PDB entry 5J2N | X-ray diffraction, 2.90 A resolution | chains A and P of the 4 polymer chains in the assembly

# Chain A
Molecule: reverse transcriptase, p66 domain
From: Human immunodeficiency virus type 1 group M subtype B (isolate HXB2)
Notes: EC 2.7.7.-
UniProt: P04585 (POL_HV1H2); residues 1-560 here correspond to UniProt positions 588-1147 (UniProt number = residue number + 587)
Chain sequence (560 residues; each row starts with the number of its first residue):
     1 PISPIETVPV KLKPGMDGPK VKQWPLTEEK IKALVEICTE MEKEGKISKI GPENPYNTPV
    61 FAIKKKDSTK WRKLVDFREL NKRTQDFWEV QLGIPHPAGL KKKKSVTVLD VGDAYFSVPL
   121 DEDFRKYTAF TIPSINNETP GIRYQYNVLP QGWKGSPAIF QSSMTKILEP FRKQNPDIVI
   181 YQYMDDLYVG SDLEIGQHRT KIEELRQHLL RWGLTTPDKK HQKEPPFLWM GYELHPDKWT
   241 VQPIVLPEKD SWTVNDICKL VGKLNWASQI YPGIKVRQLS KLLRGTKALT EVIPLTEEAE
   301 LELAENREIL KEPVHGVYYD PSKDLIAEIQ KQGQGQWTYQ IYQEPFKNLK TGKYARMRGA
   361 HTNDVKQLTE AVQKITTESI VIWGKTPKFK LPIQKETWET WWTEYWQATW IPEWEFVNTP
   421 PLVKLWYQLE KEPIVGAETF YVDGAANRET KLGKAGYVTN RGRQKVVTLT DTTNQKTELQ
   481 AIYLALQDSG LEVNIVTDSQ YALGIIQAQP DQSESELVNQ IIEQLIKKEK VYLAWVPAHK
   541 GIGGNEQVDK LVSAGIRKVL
Not modelled in the structure: 559-560
Differences from the reference sequence: engineered mutation Cys258 (Gln845 in P04585), Ser280 (Cys867 in P04585)
Metal / ion sites: Mg2+: Asp443, Glu478, Asp498
UniProt features mapped onto this chain:
  - region: Phe227 to His235 (RT 'primer grip')
  - motif: Trp398 to Trp414 (Tryptophan repeat motif)
  - binding site (Mg(2+)): Asp110, Asp185, Asp186, Asp443, Glu478, Asp498, Asp549
  - site: Trp401 (Essential for RT p66/p51 heterodimerization), Trp414 (Essential for RT p66/p51 heterodimerization), Phe440, Tyr441 (Cleavage), Leu560 (Cleavage)
From the paper describing this entry:
  - binding site for the 22-nt DNA strand (chain P): Tyr183

# Chain P
Molecule: 22-nt DNA strand
Sequence (22 nucleotides; numbered 802 to 823; the number before each row is that of its first residue):
   802 ACAGTCCCTG TTCGGXCGCC XT
Not modelled in the structure: 802-804
Modified residues: MRG (N2-(3-mercaptopropyl)-2'-deoxyguanosine-5'-monophosphate) at position 817; 6FM (2'-deoxy-4'-ethynyl-2-fluoroadenosine 5'-(dihydrogen phosphate)) at position 822

# How chain A and chain P interact
Contacting residue pairs - 42 pairs, chain A then chain P:
  Arg72(A) with DT823(P), salt bridge to the phosphate
  Ala114(A) with DT823(P), phosphate contact
  Tyr115(A) with DT823(P), hydrogen bond to the phosphate
  Gln151(A) with DT823(P), sugar contact
  Tyr183(A) with DC821(P), hydrogen bond to the base; 6FM_822(P)
  Met184(A) with 6FM_822(P); DT823(P), sugar contact
  Asp185(A) with 6FM_822(P); DT823(P), phosphate contact
  Asp186(A) with 6FM_822(P)
  Met230(A) with DC821(P), sugar contact; 6FM_822(P)
  Gly231(A) with DC821(P), sugar contact; 6FM_822(P)
  Asn255(A) with DC818(P), sugar contact
  Cys258(A) with MRG_817(P), covalent bond; DC818(P), sugar contact
  Lys259(A) with DC818(P), phosphate contact; DG819(P), phosphate contact
  Gly262(A) with DG819(P), sugar contact
  Lys263(A) with DG819(P), phosphate contact; DC820(P), phosphate contact
  Trp266(A) with DC820(P), sugar contact
  Leu283(A) with MRG_817(P), base contact
  Arg356(A) with DT813(P), base contact
  Arg358(A) with DT812(P), salt bridge to the phosphate
  Gly359(A) with DG811(P), phosphate contact
  Ala360(A) with DG811(P), hydrogen bond to the phosphate
  His361(A) with DT810(P), salt bridge to the phosphate
  Arg448(A) with DG805(P), base contact; DT806(P), hydrogen bond to the base; DC807(P), sugar contact
  Lys451(A) with DC808(P), salt bridge to the phosphate
  Thr473(A) with DC808(P), hydrogen bond to the phosphate; DC809(P), hydrogen bond to the phosphate
  Gln475(A) with DC808(P), phosphate contact; DC809(P), sugar contact
  Lys476(A) with DC809(P), phosphate contact
  Tyr501(A) with DC809(P), hydrogen bond to the phosphate; DT810(P), hydrogen bond to the phosphate
  Ile505(A) with DT810(P), phosphate contact
Interface residues without a listed pair, chain A (35 interface residues in all): Lys66, Asp110, Lys220, Trp229, Gln242, Leu289

# Summary
The interface between chain A and chain P involves 35 residues on one side and 16 on the other, with 1
covalent bond, 8 hydrogen bonds and 4 salt bridges. Polar pairs include Tyr183(A)-DC821(P), Arg448(A)-DT806(P)
and Tyr115(A)-DT823(P). The paper reports a binding site for the 22-nt DNA strand (chain P) at Tyr183(A).
Here chain A is reverse transcriptase, p66 domain (Human immunodeficiency virus type 1 group M subtype B
(isolate HXB2)) and chain P is a 22-nt DNA strand. Entry 5J2N (HIV-1 reverse transcriptase in complex with DNA
that has incorporated EFdA-MP at the P-(post-translocation) site and ...) was determined by X-ray diffraction
(same publication as 5J2M, 5J2P and 5J2Q).
